Entry 8CRT (electron microscopy, 3.00 A resolution); this record covers chains P and C of the 8 polymer chains in the assembly.

Chain P:
Protein: Glycophorin-B
From: Homo sapiens
UniProt: P06028 (GLPB_HUMAN); residue numbers follow UniProt; this construct covers 1-91
Amino-acid sequence (91 residues; row label = number of the first residue in the row):
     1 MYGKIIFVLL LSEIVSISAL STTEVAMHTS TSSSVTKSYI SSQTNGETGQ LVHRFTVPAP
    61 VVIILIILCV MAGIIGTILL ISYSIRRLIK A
Not modelled in the structure: 1-58

Chain C:
Protein: Band 3 anion transport protein
From: Homo sapiens
UniProt: P02730 (B3AT_HUMAN); numbering as in UniProt (aligned over 1-911)
Amino-acid sequence (911 residues; numbered 1 to 911; the number before each row is that of its first residue):
     1 MEELQDDYED MMEENLEQEE YEDPDIPESQ MEEPAAHDTE ATATDYHTTS HPGTHKVYVE
    61 LQELVMDEKN QELRWMEAAR WVQLEENLGE NGAWGRPHLS HLTFWSLLEL RRVFTKGTVL
   121 LDLQETSLAG VANQLLDRFI FEDQIRPQDR EELLRALLLK HSHAGELEAL GGVKPAVLTR
   181 SGDPSQPLLP QHSSLETQLF CEQGDGGTEG HSPSGILEKI PPDSEATLVL VGRADFLEQP
   241 VLGFVRLQEA AELEAVELPV PIRFLFVLLG PEAPHIDYTQ LGRAAATLMS ERVFRIDAYM
   301 AQSRGELLHS LEGFLDCSLV LPPTDAPSEQ ALLSLVPVQR ELLRRRYQSS PAKPDSSFYK
   361 GLDLNGGPDD PLQQTGQLFG GLVRDIRRRY PYYLSDITDA FSPQVLAAVI FIYFAALSPA
   421 ITFGGLLGEK TRNQMGVSEL LISTAVQGIL FALLGAQPLL VVGFSGPLLV FEEAFFSFCE
   481 TNGLEYIVGR VWIGFWLILL VVLVVAFEGS FLVRFISRYT QEIFSFLISL IFIYETFSKL
   541 IKIFQDHPLQ KTYNYNVLMV PKPQGPLPNT ALLSLVLMAG TFFFAMMLRK FKNSSYFPGK
   601 LRRVIGDFGV PISILIMVLV DFFIQDTYTQ KLSVPDGFKV SNSSARGWVI HPLGLRSEFP
   661 IWMMFASALP ALLVFILIFL ESQITTLIVS KPERKMVKGS GFHLDLLLVV GMGGVAALFG
   721 MPWLSATTVR SVTHANALTV MGKASTPGAA AQIQEVKEQR ISGLLVAVLV GLSILMEPIL
   781 SRIPLAVLFG IFLYMGVTSL SGIQLFDRIL LLFKPPKYHP DVPYVKRVKT WRMHLFTGIQ
   841 IICLAVLWVV KSTPASLALP FVLILTVPLR RVLLPLIFRN VELQCLDADD AKATFDEEEG
   901 RDEYDEVAMP V
Not modelled in the structure: 1-370, 744-750, 895-911
Covalently attached groups: N-acetylglucosamine (NAG) linked to Asn642
Reported in the primary citation:
  - post-translational modification sites: Tyr8 (citing earlier work)

Interface between chain P and chain C:
Residue-residue contacts (7):
  Leu88(P) - Val383(C)  hydrophobic
  Leu88(P) - Ile386(C)  hydrophobic
  Leu88(P) - Arg387(C)  hydrogen bond (backbone-side chain)
  Ile89(P) - Ile386(C)
  Ile89(P) - Tyr390(C)  hydrophobic
  Ile89(P) - Pro391(C)
  Ala91(P) - Arg387(C)  hydrogen bond (backbone-side chain)
Interface residues without a listed pair, chain P (4 interface residues in all): Ile85
The authors on this interface:
  - interface residues, chain P: Arg86(P)

Summary:
4 residues of chain P face 5 of chain C across their interface; the contacts include 2 hydrogen bonds. Among
the polar pairs are Leu88(P)-Arg387(C) and Ala91(P)-Arg387(C). N-acetylglucosamine is covalently linked to
Asn642(C). The paper reports the interface residue Arg86(P); a modification site at Tyr8(C).
Chain P is Glycophorin-B and chain C is Band 3 anion transport protein, both from Homo sapiens; the structure,
Local refinement of Rh trimer, glycophorin B and Band3-III transmembrane region, class 1a of erythrocyte
ankyrin-1 ..., was determined by electron microscopy (same publication as 7UZ3, 7UZQ, 7UZU, 7V07, 7V0K, 7V0M
and 10 further entries).
